PDB entry 3F7F | X-ray diffraction, 2.60 A resolution | chain A

== Chain A ==
Name: Nucleoporin NUP120
From: Saccharomyces cerevisiae
UniProt: P35729 (NU120_YEAST); numbering as in UniProt (aligned over 1-729)
Amino-acid sequence (729 residues; each row starts with the number of its first residue):
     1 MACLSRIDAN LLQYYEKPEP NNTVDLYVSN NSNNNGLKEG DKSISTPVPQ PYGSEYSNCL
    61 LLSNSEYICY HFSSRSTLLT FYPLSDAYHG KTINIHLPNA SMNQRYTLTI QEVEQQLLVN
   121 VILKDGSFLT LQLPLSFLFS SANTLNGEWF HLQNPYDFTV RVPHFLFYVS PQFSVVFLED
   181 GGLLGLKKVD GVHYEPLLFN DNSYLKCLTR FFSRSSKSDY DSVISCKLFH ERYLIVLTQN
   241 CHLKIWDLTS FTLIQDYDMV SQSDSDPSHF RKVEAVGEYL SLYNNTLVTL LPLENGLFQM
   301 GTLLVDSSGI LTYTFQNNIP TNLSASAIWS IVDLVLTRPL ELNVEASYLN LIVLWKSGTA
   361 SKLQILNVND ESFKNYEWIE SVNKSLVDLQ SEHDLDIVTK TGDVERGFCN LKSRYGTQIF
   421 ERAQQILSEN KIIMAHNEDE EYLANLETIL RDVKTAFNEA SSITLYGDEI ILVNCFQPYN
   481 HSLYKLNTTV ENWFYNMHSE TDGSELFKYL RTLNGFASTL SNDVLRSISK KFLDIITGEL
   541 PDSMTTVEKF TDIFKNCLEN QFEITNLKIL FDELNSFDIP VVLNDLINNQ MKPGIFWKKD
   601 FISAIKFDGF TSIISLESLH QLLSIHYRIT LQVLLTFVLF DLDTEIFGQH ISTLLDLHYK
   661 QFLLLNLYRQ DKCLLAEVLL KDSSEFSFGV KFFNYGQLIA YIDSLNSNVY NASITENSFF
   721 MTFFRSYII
Not modelled in the structure: 30-52, 306-310
Differences from the reference sequence: engineered mutation Cys-207 (Ser in P35729)
Ligand contacts:
  - Hg2+ (HG), molecule 1: Met-1, Ala-2, Cys-3, Asn-492, Asn-496
  - Hg2+ (HG), molecule 2: Arg-6, Asn-458, Ala-460, Val-473, Cys-475, Ser-482
UniProt features mapped onto this chain:
  - region: Leu-131 to Leu-152 (Leucine-zipper 1), Leu-290 to Leu-311 (Leucine-zipper 2)
  - modified residue: Thr-417 (Phosphothreonine)
Reported in the primary citation:
  - mutagenesis - S207C: increased stability
  - mutagenesis - D641A: abolished binding to Nup133 NTD
  - mutagenesis - D641R: abolished binding to Nup133 Arg11Asp

== Summary ==
Chain A binds Hg2+. From the paper: S207C increases stability; D641A abolishes binding to Nup133 NTD.
Chain A is Nucleoporin NUP120 (Saccharomyces cerevisiae); the structure, Structure of Nup120, was determined
by X-ray diffraction (same publication as 3H7N).
